Entry 8ATF (electron microscopy, 3.45 A resolution); this record covers chains K and O of the 12 polymer chains in the assembly.

# Chain K
Molecule: 227-nt DNA strand
Sequence (227 nucleotides; numbered -73 to 153; the number before each row is that of its first residue; numbers below 1 keep their minus sign (DC-73 is residue -73)):
   -73 CTGGAGAATC CCGGTGCCGA GGCCGCTCAA TTGGTCGTAG ACAGCTCTAG CACCGCTTAA
   -13 ACGCACGTAC GCGCTGTCCC CCGCGTTTTA ACCGCCAAGG GGATTACTCC CTAGTCTCCA
    47 GGCACGTGTC AGATATATAC ATCCTGTGCA TGTATTGAAC AGCGACCTTG CCGGTGCCAG
   107 TCGGATAGTG TTCCGAGCTC CCACTCTAGA GGATCCCCGG GTACCGA
Not modelled in the structure: -73, 71-153

# Chain O
Molecule: Histone H2A
From: Homo sapiens
UniProtKB: A0A8C0K5D3 (A0A8C0K5D3_CANLU); residues 1-129 here correspond to UniProt positions 2-130 (UniProt number = residue number + 1)
Chain sequence (129 residues; row label = number of the first residue in the row):
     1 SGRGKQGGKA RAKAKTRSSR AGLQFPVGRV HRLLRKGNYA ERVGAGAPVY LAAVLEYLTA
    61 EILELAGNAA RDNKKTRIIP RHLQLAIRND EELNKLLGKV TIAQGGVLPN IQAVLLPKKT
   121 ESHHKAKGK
Not modelled in the structure: 1-11, 119-129

# Chain K / chain O interface
Pairs across the interface - 10 pairs, chain K then chain O:
  DA-54(K) with Arg77(O), sugar contact
  DA-44(K) with Arg32(O), salt bridge to the phosphate
  DT-43(K) with Ala14(O), phosphate contact; Lys15(O), phosphate contact; Thr16(O), phosphate contact; Arg17(O), salt bridge to the phosphate
  DT-42(K) with Ala14(O), phosphate contact; Lys15(O), hydrogen bond to the phosphate
  DG-41(K) with Ala12(O), phosphate contact
  DA-35(K) with Arg42(O), sugar contact
Interface residues without a listed pair, chain K (7 interface residues in all): DG-53
Interface residues without a listed pair, chain O (12 interface residues in all): Lys13, Gly28, Arg29, Glu41

# Overview
7 residues of chain K face 12 of chain O across their interface; the contacts include 1 hydrogen bond and 2
salt bridges. Polar pairs include DT-42(K)-Lys15(O), DA-44(K)-Arg32(O) and DT-43(K)-Arg17(O).
Chain K is a 227-nt DNA strand and chain O is Histone H2A (Homo sapiens); the structure, Nucleosome-bound
Ino80 ATPase, was determined by electron microscopy together with 8AV6 from the same study.
